5OD6 - chains A and B of the 4 polymer chains in the assembly; structure by X-ray diffraction, 2.00 A resolution.

# Chain A (and B)
Molecule: Mothers against decapentaplegic homolog 3
Organism: Homo sapiens
Notes: chain B of this document is another copy of the same molecule, construct and numbering; everything in this record applies to it too
UniProtKB: P84022 (SMAD3_HUMAN); numbering as in UniProt (aligned over 11-135)
Sequence (128 residues; each row starts with the number of its first residue):
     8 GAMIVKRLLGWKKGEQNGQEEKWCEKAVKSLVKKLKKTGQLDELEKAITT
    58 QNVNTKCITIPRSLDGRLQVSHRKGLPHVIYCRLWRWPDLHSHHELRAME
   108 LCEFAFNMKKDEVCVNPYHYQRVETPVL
Not modelled in the structure: 8-9, 135 (chain B: 8-9)
Construct notes: expression tag (8-10)
Ion coordination: Zn2+: Cys64, Cys109, Cys121, His126
Reported in the primary citation:
  - Zn2+ coordination: Cys64, Cys109, Cys121, His126
  - binding site for the 16-nt DNA strand: Arg74, Lys81, His101
  - binding site for the 16-nt DNA strand: Lys33, Lys41, Leu71, Asp72, Gln76, Ser78, His79, Lys81

# Interface between chain A and chain B
Contacting residue pairs (12):
  Arg129(A) - Asp96(B)  salt bridge
  Arg129(A) - His98(B)
  Val130(A) - His98(B)
  Glu131(A) - Trp94(B)
  Glu131(A) - Pro95(B)
  Glu131(A) - Asp96(B)  hydrogen bond (side chain-backbone)
  Glu131(A) - Leu97(B)
  Glu131(A) - Arg129(B)
  Thr132(A) - Arg129(B)  hydrogen bond (backbone-side chain)
  Val134(A) - Arg129(B)
  Val134(A) - Val130(B)
  Val134(A) - Glu131(B)
Also at the interface, not in a pair above, chain A (7 interface residues in all): Gln128, Pro133
Also at the interface, not in a pair above, chain B (9 interface residues in all): Glu102

# Overview
7 residues of chain A face 9 of chain B across their interface, with 2 hydrogen bonds and 1 salt bridge. Among
the polar pairs are Arg129(A)-Asp96(B), Glu131(A)-Asp96(B) and Thr132(A)-Arg129(B). The paper reports a
binding site for the 16-nt DNA strand at Arg74(A), Lys81(A) and His101(A) among others; Zn2+ coordination by
Cys64(A), Cys109(A) and Cys121(A) among others.
Chain A and chain B are both Mothers against decapentaplegic homolog 3 (Homo sapiens); the structure, Crystal
structure of Smad3-MH1 bound to the GGCGC site, was determined by X-ray diffraction together with 5MEY, 5MEZ,
5MF0, 5NM9 and 5ODG from the same study.
